PDB entry 2BGW | X-ray diffraction, 2.80 A resolution | chains A and D of the 4 polymer chains in the assembly

== Chain A ==
Name: Xpf endonuclease
From: Aeropyrum pernix
Notes: EC 2.7.7.-
UniProt: Q9YC15 (Q9YC15); numbering as in UniProt (aligned over 18-229)
Amino-acid sequence (219 residues; row label = number of the first residue in the row):
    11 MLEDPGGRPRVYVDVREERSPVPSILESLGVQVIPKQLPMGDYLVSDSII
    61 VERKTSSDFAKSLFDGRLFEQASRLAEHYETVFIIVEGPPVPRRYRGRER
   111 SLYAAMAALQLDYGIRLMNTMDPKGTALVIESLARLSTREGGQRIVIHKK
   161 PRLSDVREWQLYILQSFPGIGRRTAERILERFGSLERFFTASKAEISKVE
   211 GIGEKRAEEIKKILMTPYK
Bound ions: Mg2+: Asp52, Glu62, Arg63
What the authors report for this chain:
  - Mg2+ coordination: Asp52, Glu62
  - catalytic residues: Glu62
  - catalytic residues: Arg63, Lys64 (citing earlier work)
  - self-association interface (contacts with another copy of this molecule): Tyr228
  - conformationally variable residues (domain motion): Gly151 to Ile155
  - binding site for the 15-nt DNA strand: Ala86, Tyr123, Gly179 to Gly181, Arg182, Arg183, Arg187
  - binding site for the 15-nt DNA strand (chain D): Gly211 to Gly213, Lys215, Arg216
  - binding site for sulfate ion: Gln81, Arg126
  - mutagenesis - R77A, F79A, Q81A: decreased catalytic activity

== Chain D ==
Molecule: 15-nt DNA strand
Sequence (15 nucleotides; numbered 1 to 15; the number before each row is that of its first residue):
     1 TCAGCATCTGTGATC

== Chain A / chain D interface ==
Pairs across the interface - 14 pairs, chain A then chain D:
  Gln120(A) - DT1(D)  sugar contact
  Leu121(A) - DT1(D)  sugar contact
  Asp122(A) - DT1(D)  base contact
  Tyr123(A) - DT1(D)  hydrogen bond to the base
  Gly124(A) - DT1(D)  base contact
  Val209(A) - DC8(D)  phosphate contact
  Glu210(A) - DC8(D)  phosphate contact
  Gly211(A) - DT7(D)  sugar contact
  Gly211(A) - DC8(D)  hydrogen bond to the phosphate
  Ile212(A) - DT7(D)  phosphate contact
  Ile212(A) - DC8(D)  phosphate contact
  Gly213(A) - DT7(D)  hydrogen bond to the phosphate
  Lys215(A) - DT7(D)  phosphate contact
  Arg216(A) - DT7(D)  hydrogen bond to the phosphate
Other interface residues (no listed pair), chain A (15 interface residues in all): Ala86, Glu90, Arg182
Other interface residues (no listed pair), chain D (4 interface residues in all): DC2

== Summary ==
The interface between chain A and chain D involves 15 residues on one side and 4 on the other, with 4 hydrogen
bonds. Polar pairs include Tyr123(A)-DT1(D), Gly211(A)-DC8(D) and Gly213(A)-DT7(D). Asp52(A), Glu62(A) and
Arg63(A) form the Mg2+ site. From the paper: catalytic residues Glu62(A), Arg63(A) and Lys64(A); R77A, F79A
and Q81A of chain A reduce catalytic activity.
Here chain A is Xpf endonuclease (Aeropyrum pernix) and chain D is a 15-nt DNA strand. Entry 2BGW (XPF from
Aeropyrum pernix, complex with DNA) was determined by X-ray diffraction, deposited together with 2BHN.
